1POV - chains 0 and 3 of the 3 polymer chains in the assembly; structure by X-ray diffraction, 2.80 A resolution.

Chain 0:
Name: Poliovirus native empty capsid (type 1)
Organism: Human poliovirus 1
UniProt: P03300 (POLH_POL1M); residues 2-341 here correspond to UniProt positions 1-340 (UniProt number = residue number - 1)
Chain sequence (340 residues; row label = number of the first residue in the row):
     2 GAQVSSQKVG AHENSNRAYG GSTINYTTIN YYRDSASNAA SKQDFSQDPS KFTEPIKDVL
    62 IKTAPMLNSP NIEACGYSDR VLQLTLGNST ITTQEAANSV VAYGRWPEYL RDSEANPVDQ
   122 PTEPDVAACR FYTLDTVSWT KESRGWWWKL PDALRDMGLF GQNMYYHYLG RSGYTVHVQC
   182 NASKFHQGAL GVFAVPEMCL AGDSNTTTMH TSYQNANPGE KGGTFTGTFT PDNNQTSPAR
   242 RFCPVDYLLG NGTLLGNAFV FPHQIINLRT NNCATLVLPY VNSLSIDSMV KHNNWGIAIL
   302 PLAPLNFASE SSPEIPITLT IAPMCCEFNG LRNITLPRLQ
Not modelled in the structure: 14-24, 45-56, 79-82, 114-126
Disulfides: C130-C327

Chain 3:
Name: Poliovirus native empty capsid (type 1)
Organism: Human poliovirus 1
UniProt: P03300 (POLH_POL1M); residues 1-238 here correspond to UniProt positions 341-578 (UniProt number = residue number + 340)
Chain sequence (238 residues; numbered 1 to 238; the number before each row is that of its first residue):
     1 GLPVMNTPGS NQYLTADNFQ SPCALPEFDV TPPIDIPGEV KNMMELAEID TMIPFDLSAT
    61 KKNTMEMYRV RLSDKPHTDD PILCLSLSPA SDPRLSHTML GEILNYYTHW AGSLKFTFLF
   121 CGSMMATGKL LVSYAPPGAD PPKKRKEAML GTHVIWDIGL QSSCTMVVPW ISNTTYRQTI
   181 DDSFTEGGYI SVFYQTRIVV PLSTPREMDI LGFVSACNDF SVRLLRDTTH IEQKALAQ
Sequence notes: conflict S123 (Phe463 in P03300)

How chain 0 and chain 3 interact:
Pairs across the interface (100; chain 0 residue first):
  I30(0) - Q20(3)  hydrogen bond (backbone-side chain)
  N31(0) - Q20(3)
  Y32(0) - Q20(3)  hydrogen bond (backbone-side chain)
  Y33(0) - Q20(3)
  Y33(0) - S21(3)
  Y33(0) - P22(3)
  R34(0) - E27(3)  salt bridge
  D35(0) - C23(3)
  D35(0) - P26(3)
  D35(0) - E27(3)  hydrogen bond (side chain-backbone)
  S38(0) - Q20(3)
  S38(0) - S21(3)  hydrogen bond (side chain-backbone)
  S38(0) - P22(3)
  S38(0) - C23(3)  hydrogen bond (side chain-backbone)
  A40(0) - N18(3)
  A40(0) - Q20(3)
  A41(0) - N18(3)  hydrogen bond (backbone-side chain)
  D59(0) - N218(3)  hydrogen bond (backbone-side chain)
  V60(0) - C217(3)  hydrophobic
  V60(0) - N218(3)  hydrogen bond (backbone-side chain)
  L61(0) - K115(3)
  L61(0) - V167(3)  hydrophobic
  I62(0) - N218(3)  hydrogen bond (backbone-side chain)
  K63(0) - E48(3)  hydrogen bond (side chain-backbone)
  K63(0) - D50(3)  salt bridge
  K63(0) - S215(3)
  T64(0) - E45(3)
  T64(0) - E48(3)  hydrogen bond
  T64(0) - N218(3)
  A65(0) - E45(3)
  L68(0) - V40(3)  hydrophobic
  L68(0) - E45(3)
  L68(0) - I49(3)
  N69(0) - E48(3)
  N69(0) - I49(3)
  Y104(0) - G38(3)
  R106(0) - D35(3)  salt bridge
  R106(0) - I36(3)
  R106(0) - P37(3)
  K185(0) - S123(3)
  K185(0) - M124(3)  hydrogen bond (backbone-backbone)
  K185(0) - M125(3)  hydrogen bond (backbone-backbone)
  F186(0) - M125(3)  hydrophobic
  F186(0) - L202(3)
  F186(0) - S203(3)
  F186(0) - T204(3)
  F186(0) - P205(3)
  H187(0) - S123(3)
  Q188(0) - C121(3)
  Q188(0) - G122(3)
  Q188(0) - S123(3)  hydrogen bond (side chain-backbone)
  Q188(0) - P205(3)
  Q188(0) - E207(3)  hydrogen bond (side chain-backbone)
  Q188(0) - M208(3)
  G189(0) - C121(3)
  A190(0) - C121(3)  hydrophobic
  D247(0) - M65(3)
  Y248(0) - N63(3)
  Y248(0) - M65(3)
  L255(0) - Y68(3)
  L256(0) - M65(3)  hydrophobic
  G257(0) - T51(3)
  G257(0) - M52(3)  hydrogen bond (backbone-backbone)
  G257(0) - Y68(3)  hydrogen bond (backbone-side chain)
  N258(0) - T51(3)  hydrogen bond
  N258(0) - H97(3)  hydrogen bond (side chain-backbone)
  N258(0) - T98(3)
  N258(0) - M99(3)  hydrogen bond (side chain-backbone)
  F260(0) - I49(3)
  F260(0) - D50(3)
  F260(0) - M52(3)  hydrophobic
  F260(0) - F213(3)  hydrophobic
  V261(0) - I49(3)  hydrophobic
  V261(0) - M99(3)  hydrophobic
  N268(0) - F120(3)  hydrogen bond (side chain-backbone)
  N268(0) - C121(3)
  R270(0) - F120(3)
  R270(0) - G122(3)
  R270(0) - S123(3)  hydrogen bond (side chain-backbone)
  R270(0) - M124(3)
  R270(0) - A126(3)  hydrogen bond (side chain-backbone)
  R270(0) - I158(3)  hydrogen bond (side chain-backbone)
  R270(0) - G159(3)  hydrogen bond (side chain-backbone)
  R270(0) - S162(3)  hydrogen bond
  T271(0) - S162(3)
  Y281(0) - P37(3)
  V282(0) - P37(3)  hydrophobic
  N283(0) - I36(3)
  L285(0) - I34(3)
  S286(0) - I34(3)
  P302(0) - M65(3)
  P302(0) - R69(3)  hydrogen bond (backbone-side chain)
  L303(0) - R69(3)  hydrogen bond (backbone-side chain)
  L303(0) - L211(3)  hydrophobic
  A304(0) - C121(3)  hydrophobic
  P305(0) - R69(3)
  P305(0) - D209(3)
  A309(0) - S203(3)
  A309(0) - T204(3)
  A309(0) - P205(3)
Interface residues without a listed pair, chain 0 (56 interface residues in all): A37, N39, K43, I57, I266, P280, S284, N307, F308
Interface residues without a listed pair, chain 3 (58 interface residues in all): F19, L25, E39, L46, T64, M67, L119, D219

Summary:
56 residues of chain 0 face 58 of chain 3 across their interface; the contacts include 28 hydrogen bonds and 3
salt bridges. Among the polar pairs are R34(0)-E27(3), K63(0)-D50(3) and R106(0)-D35(3).
Here chain 0 is Poliovirus native empty capsid (type 1) and chain 3 is Poliovirus native empty capsid (type
1), both from Human poliovirus 1. Entry 1POV (Role and mechanism of the maturation cleavage of VP0 in
poliovirus assembly: structure of the empty ...) was determined by X-ray diffraction.
